PDB entry 7TK2 | electron microscopy, 6.50 A resolution (low resolution: residue-level contacts below are approximate; hydrogen-bond / salt-bridge calls are withheld) | chains T and V of the 27 polymer chains in the assembly

Chain T:
Protein: ATP synthase subunit a
Organism: Saccharomyces cerevisiae
UniProt: P00854 (ATP6_YEAST); residues 1-249 here correspond to UniProt positions 11-259 (UniProt number = residue number + 10)
Amino-acid sequence (249 residues; numbered 1 to 249; the number before each row is that of its first residue):
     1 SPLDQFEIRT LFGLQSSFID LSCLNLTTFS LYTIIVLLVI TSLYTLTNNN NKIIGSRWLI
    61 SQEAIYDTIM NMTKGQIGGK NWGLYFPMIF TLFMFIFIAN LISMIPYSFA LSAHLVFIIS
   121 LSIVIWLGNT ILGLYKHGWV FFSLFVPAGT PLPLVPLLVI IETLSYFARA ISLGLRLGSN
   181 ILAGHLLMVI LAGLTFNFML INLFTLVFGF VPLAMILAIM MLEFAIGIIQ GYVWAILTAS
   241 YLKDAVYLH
Unresolved in the structure: 1-25

Chain V:
Protein: ATP synthase subunit d
Organism: Saccharomyces cerevisiae
UniProt: P30902 (ATP7_YEAST); residues 1-173 here correspond to UniProt positions 2-174 (UniProt number = residue number + 1)
Amino-acid sequence (173 residues; each row starts with the number of its first residue):
     1 SLAKSAANKL DWAKVISSLR ITGSTATQLS SFKKRNDEAR RQLLELQSQP TEVDFSHYRS
    61 VLKNTSVIDK IESYVKQYKP VKIDASKQLQ VIESFEKHAM TNAKETESLV SKELKDLQST
   121 LDNIQSARPF DELTVDDLTK IKPEIDAKVE EMVKKGKWDV PGYKDRFGNL NVM
Unresolved in the structure: 1-2
Curated features (UniProtKB/Swiss-Prot):
  - modified residue: Ser1 (N-acetylserine)

Chain T / chain V interface:
Contacting residue pairs (12; chain T residue first):
  Asn50(T) - Thr134(V)
  Asn51(T) - Leu133(V)
  Asn51(T) - Thr134(V)
  Asn51(T) - Val135(V)
  Lys52(T) - Leu133(V)
  Ile53(T) - Leu133(V)
  Ala64(T) - Leu170(V)
  Ala64(T) - Asn171(V)
  Lys80(T) - Lys155(V)
  Lys80(T) - Gly156(V)
  Gly83(T) - Gly156(V)
  Leu84(T) - Gly156(V)
Interface residues without a listed pair, chain T (10 interface residues in all): Glu63, Thr68
Interface residues without a listed pair, chain V (9 interface residues in all): Asp131, Val172

In short:
The interface between chain T and chain V involves 10 residues on one side and 9 on the other.
Chain T is ATP synthase subunit a and chain V is ATP synthase subunit d, both from Saccharomyces cerevisiae;
the structure, Yeast ATP synthase State 1binding(a) with 10 mM ATP backbone model, was determined by electron
microscopy (same publication as 7TJS, 7TJT, 7TJU, 7TJV, 7TJW, 7TJX and 30 further entries).
